PDB entry 5X2Z | X-ray diffraction, 1.80 A resolution | chains A and D of the 4 polymer chains in the assembly

# Chain A (and D)
Molecule: L-methionine gamma-lyase
Source organism: Pseudomonas putida
Notes: EC 4.4.1.11, 4.4.1.2; chain D of this document is another copy of the same molecule, construct and numbering; everything in this record applies to it too
Reference sequence: P13254 (MEGL_PSEPU); numbering as in UniProt (aligned over 1-398)
Sequence (398 residues; each row starts with the number of its first residue):
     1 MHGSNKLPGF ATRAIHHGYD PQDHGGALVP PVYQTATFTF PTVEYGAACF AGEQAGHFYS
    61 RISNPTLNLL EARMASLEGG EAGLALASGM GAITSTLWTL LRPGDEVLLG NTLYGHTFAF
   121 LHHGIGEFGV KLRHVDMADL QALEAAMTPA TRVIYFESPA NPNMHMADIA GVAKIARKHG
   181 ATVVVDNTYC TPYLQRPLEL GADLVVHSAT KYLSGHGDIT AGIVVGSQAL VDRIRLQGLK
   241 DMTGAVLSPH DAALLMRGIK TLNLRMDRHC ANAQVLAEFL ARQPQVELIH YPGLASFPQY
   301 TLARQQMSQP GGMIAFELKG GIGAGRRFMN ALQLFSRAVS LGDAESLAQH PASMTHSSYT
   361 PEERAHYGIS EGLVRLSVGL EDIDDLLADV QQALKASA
Unresolved in the structure: 1-6 (chain D: 1-2)
Construct notes: engineered mutation His116 (Cys in P13254)
Residues lining bound ligands: 3LM ((2E)-2-[({3-hydroxy-2-methyl-5-[(phosphonooxy)methyl]pyridin-4-yl}methyl)amino]-4-(methylsulfanyl)but-2-enoic acid): Ser88, Gly89, Met90, Ile93, Tyr114, His116, Glu157, Asn161, Asp186, Thr188, Tyr189, Ser208, Thr210, Lys211, Thr220, Ala221, Val339, Ser340, Leu341, Thr355, Arg375
Curated features (UniProtKB/Swiss-Prot):
  - binding site (pyridoxal 5'-phosphate): Tyr59 to Arg61, Gly89, Met90, Ser208 to Thr210
  - binding site (substrate): Tyr114, Arg375
  - modified residue: Lys211 (N6-(pyridoxal phosphate)lysine)
  - mutagenesis: Arg61 (R61A/E/F: Loss of elimination activity against L-methionine), Lys240 (K240D/E: Marked decrease in elimination activity against both L-methionine and DL-homocysteine ...), Asp241 (D241H/R: 5 to 14-fold reduction in alpha,gamma-elimination activity against L-methionine, while no change in affinity for L-methionine)

# How chain A and chain D interact
Pairs across the interface (34; chain A residue first):
  Pro21(A) - Thr39(D)
  Gln22(A) - Pro41(D)
  His24(A) - Tyr33(D)
  Gly25(A) - Phe38(D)
  Gly26(A) - Phe38(D)
  Gly26(A) - Thr39(D)  hydrogen bond (backbone-backbone)
  Ala27(A) - Phe38(D)  hydrophobic
  Leu28(A) - Thr35(D)
  Leu28(A) - Thr37(D)  hydrogen bond (backbone-backbone)
  Leu28(A) - Thr39(D)
  Val29(A) - Gln34(D)
  Val29(A) - Thr35(D)  hydrogen bond (backbone-side chain)
  Pro31(A) - Pro31(D)  hydrophobic
  Pro31(A) - Val32(D)
  Pro31(A) - Tyr33(D)  hydrophobic
  Val32(A) - Pro31(D)
  Val32(A) - Val32(D)  hydrogen bond (backbone-backbone)
  Tyr33(A) - His24(D)
  Tyr33(A) - Ala27(D)  hydrophobic
  Tyr33(A) - Pro31(D)  hydrophobic
  Gln34(A) - Val29(D)
  Thr35(A) - Ala27(D)
  Thr35(A) - Leu28(D)  hydrogen bond (side chain-backbone)
  Thr35(A) - Val29(D)  hydrogen bond (side chain-backbone)
  Thr37(A) - Leu28(D)  hydrogen bond (backbone-backbone)
  Phe38(A) - Gly25(D)
  Phe38(A) - Gly26(D)
  Phe38(A) - Ala27(D)
  Thr39(A) - Pro21(D)
  Thr39(A) - Gly26(D)  hydrogen bond (backbone-backbone)
  Thr39(A) - Leu28(D)
  Pro41(A) - Gln22(D)
  Arg61(A) - Gly25(D)  hydrogen bond (side chain-backbone)
  Arg61(A) - Gly26(D)
Interface residues without a listed pair, chain D (18 interface residues in all): Phe40

# In short
The chain A/chain D interface involves 18 residues from each chain, with 9 hydrogen bonds. Polar contacts
include Val29(A)-Thr35(D), Thr35(A)-Leu28(D) and Arg61(A)-Gly25(D). Bound to chain A: compound 3LM.
Both chains are L-methionine gamma-lyase (Pseudomonas putida). Entry 5X2Z (Crystal structure of Pseudomonas
putida methionine gamma-lyase C116H mutant with L-methionine intermediates) was determined by X-ray
diffraction (same publication as 5X2V, 5X2W, 5X2X, 5X2Y and 5X30).
